PDB entry 8RHY | X-ray diffraction, 1.86 A resolution | chains A and C of the 4 polymer chains in the assembly

== Chain A (and C) ==
Protein: Pteridine reductase
Source organism: Trypanosoma brucei brucei
Notes: chain C of this document is another copy of the same molecule, construct and numbering; everything in this record applies to it too
UniProt: O76290 (O76290_TRYBB); residues 1-268 here = UniProt positions 1-268
Amino-acid sequence (289 residues; numbered -20 to 268; the number before each row is that of its first residue; numbers below 1 keep their minus sign (Met-20 is residue -20)):
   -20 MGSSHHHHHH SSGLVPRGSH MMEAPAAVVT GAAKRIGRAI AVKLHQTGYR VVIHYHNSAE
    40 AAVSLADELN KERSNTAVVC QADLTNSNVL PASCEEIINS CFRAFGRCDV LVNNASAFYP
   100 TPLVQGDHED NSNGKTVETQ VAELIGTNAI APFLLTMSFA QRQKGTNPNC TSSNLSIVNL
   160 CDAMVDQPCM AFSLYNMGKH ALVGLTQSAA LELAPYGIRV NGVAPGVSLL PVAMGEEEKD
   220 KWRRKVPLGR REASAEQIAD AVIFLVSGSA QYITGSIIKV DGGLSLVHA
Unresolved in the structure: -20 to 1, 105-112, 144-151
Sequence notes: initiating methionine (-20); expression tag (-19 to 0)
Residues lining bound ligands:
  - A1H0V (1-[5,6-bis(chloranyl)-1H-benzimidazol-2-yl]guanidine): Arg14, Ser95, Ala96, Phe97, Asp161, Met163, Tyr174, Gly205, Val206, Leu209, Trp221
  - NADPH (NDP; NADPH dihydro-nicotinamide-adenine-dinucleotide phosphate): Gly10, Ala12, Lys13, Arg14, Ile15, Gly16, His33, Tyr34, His35, Asn36, Ser37, Ala61, Asp62, Leu63, Thr64, Asn93, Ala94, Ser95, Ala96, Thr126, Leu159, Cys160, Asp161, Tyr174, Lys178, Pro204, Gly205, Val206, Ser207, Leu208

== Chain A / chain C interface ==
Pairs across the interface - 75 pairs, chain A then chain C:
  Asn65(A) with Asn65(C)
  Asn67(A) with Glu117(C)
  Pro70(A) with Val116(C), hydrophobic; Glu117(C)
  Pro101(A) with Met136(C); Glu191(C)
  Leu102(A) with Phe132(C), hydrophobic; Met136(C); Ala188(C), hydrophobic; Glu191(C), hydrogen bond (backbone-side chain); Leu192(C), hydrophobic
  Val103(A) with Ala139(C), hydrophobic; Gln140(C); Lys143(C)
  Gln104(A) with Gln140(C), hydrogen bond (backbone-side chain)
  Val116(A) with Pro70(C), hydrophobic; Phe132(C), hydrophobic; Leu133(C), hydrophobic; Met136(C), hydrophobic
  Glu117(A) with Asn67(C); Pro70(C)
  Val120(A) with Ile129(C), hydrophobic
  Ala128(A) with Met176(C)
  Ile129(A) with Val120(C), hydrophobic; Ile124(C), hydrophobic
  Phe132(A) with Leu102(C), hydrophobic; Val116(C), hydrophobic; Ser172(C); Leu173(C), hydrophobic; Met176(C), hydrophobic
  Met136(A) with Pro101(C); Leu102(C); Val116(C), hydrophobic
  Ala139(A) with Val103(C), hydrophobic
  Gln140(A) with Val103(C); Gln104(C), hydrogen bond (side chain-backbone)
  Val164(A) with Gln186(C), hydrogen bond (backbone-side chain)
  Asp165(A) with Gln186(C), hydrogen bond
  Pro167(A) with Ser187(C); Leu190(C)
  Met169(A) with Leu190(C); Glu191(C)
  Ala170(A) with Glu191(C)
  Ser172(A) with Phe132(C); Ser187(C); Glu191(C)
  Leu173(A) with Phe132(C), hydrophobic
  Asn175(A) with Gly183(C), hydrogen bond (side chain-backbone); Ser187(C), hydrogen bond
  Met176(A) with Ala128(C); Phe132(C), hydrophobic; Ala180(C); Leu184(C)
  His179(A) with His179(C); Gly183(C); Gln186(C), hydrogen bond
  Ala180(A) with Met176(C)
  Gly183(A) with Asn175(C), hydrogen bond (backbone-side chain); His179(C)
  Leu184(A) with Met176(C)
  Gln186(A) with Val164(C), hydrogen bond (side chain-backbone); Asp165(C), hydrogen bond; His179(C), hydrogen bond
  Ser187(A) with Pro167(C); Ser172(C); Asn175(C), hydrogen bond
  Ala188(A) with Leu102(C), hydrophobic
  Leu190(A) with Pro167(C); Met169(C)
  Glu191(A) with Pro101(C); Leu102(C), hydrogen bond (side chain-backbone); Met169(C); Ala170(C); Ser172(C)
  Tyr195(A) with Val103(C)
Interface residues without a listed pair, chain A (42 interface residues in all): Ile124, Leu133, Thr135, Lys143, Cys168, Phe171, Leu192
Interface residues without a listed pair, chain C (43 interface residues in all): Thr135, Cys168, Phe171, Val182, Tyr195

== Summary ==
42 residues of chain A face 43 of chain C across their interface, with 14 hydrogen bonds. Among the polar
pairs are Leu102(A)-Glu191(C), Gln104(A)-Gln140(C) and Val164(A)-Gln186(C). Ligands of chain A: NADPH and
compound A1H0V.
Chain A and chain C are both Pteridine reductase (Trypanosoma brucei brucei); the structure, Crystal Structure
of Trypanosoma brucei PTR1 in complex with the cofactor and inhibitor P34, was determined by X-ray diffraction
(same publication as 8RHT, 8RHU, 8RHV, 8RHW and 8RHX).
